PDB entry 7C9C | electron microscopy, 3.33 A resolution | chains D and B of the 4 polymer chains in the assembly

# Chain D
Molecule: 9-nt DNA strand
Sequence (9 nucleotides; each row starts with the number of its first residue):
     1 TTTTTTTTT

# Chain B
Molecule: Meiotic recombination protein DMC1/LIM15 homolog
From: Homo sapiens
UniProt: Q14565 (DMC1_HUMAN); residue numbers follow UniProt; this construct covers 1-340
Sequence (340 residues; each row starts with the number of its first residue):
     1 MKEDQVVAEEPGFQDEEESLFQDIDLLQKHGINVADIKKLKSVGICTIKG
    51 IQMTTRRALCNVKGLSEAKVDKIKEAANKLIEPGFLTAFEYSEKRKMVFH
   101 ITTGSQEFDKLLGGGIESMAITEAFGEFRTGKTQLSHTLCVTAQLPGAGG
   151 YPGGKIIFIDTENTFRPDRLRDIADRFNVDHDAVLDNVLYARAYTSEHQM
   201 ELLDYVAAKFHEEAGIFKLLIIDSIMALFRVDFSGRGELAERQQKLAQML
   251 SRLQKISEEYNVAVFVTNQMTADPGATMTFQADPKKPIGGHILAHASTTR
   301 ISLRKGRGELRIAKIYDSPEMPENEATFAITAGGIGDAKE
Not modelled in the structure: 1-21, 276-283, 338-340
Metal / ion sites: Ca2+: Glu162 (together with AMP-PNP)
Residues lining bound ligands:
  - AMP-PNP (ANP; phosphoaminophosphonic acid-adenylate ester): Ala294, His295, Ser297, Tyr316, Asp317, Ser318, Pro319, Glu320, Met321, Pro322, Glu323
  - AMP-PNP: Phe128, Arg129, Thr130, Gly131, Lys132, Thr133, Gln134, Glu162, Thr164, Arg169, Arg311, Ile330, Thr331, Ala332
Curated features (UniProtKB/Swiss-Prot):
  - binding site (ATP): Gly126 to Thr133
  - binding site (dsDNA): Arg230, Arg236, Arg242
  - binding site (ssDNA): Arg230, Phe233, Arg236, Arg242, Arg311
Reported in the primary citation:
  - specificity-determining residues: Gln244, Pro274, Gly275

# Interface between chain D and chain B
Contacting residue pairs - 24 pairs, chain D then chain B:
  DT3(D) with Ala240(B), base contact; Gln243(B), phosphate contact; Ile292(B), sugar contact
  DT4(D) with Leu239(B), base contact; Arg242(B), phosphate contact; Gln243(B), phosphate contact; Gly290(B), phosphate contact; His291(B), salt bridge to the phosphate; Ile292(B), hydrogen bond to the phosphate
  DT5(D) with Arg242(B), salt bridge to the phosphate; Lys286(B), base contact; Ile288(B), phosphate contact; Gly289(B), hydrogen bond to the phosphate; Gly290(B), phosphate contact
  DT6(D) with Arg230(B), salt bridge to the phosphate; Thr271(B), phosphate contact; Ala272(B), base contact; Asp273(B), base contact; Pro274(B), base contact; Ile288(B), phosphate contact
  DT7(D) with Thr271(B), phosphate contact; Ala272(B), hydrogen bond to the phosphate; Pro274(B), base contact; Pro284(B), base contact
Also at the interface, not in a pair above, chain D (6 interface residues in all): DT2
Also at the interface, not in a pair above, chain B (19 interface residues in all): Arg236, Gln244, Pro287

# Summary
6 residues of chain D and 19 residues of chain B are in contact; the contacts include 3 hydrogen bonds and 3
salt bridges. Polar contacts include DT4(D)-Ile292(B), DT5(D)-Gly289(B) and DT7(D)-Ala272(B). Bound to chain
B: AMP-PNP. From the paper: specificity determinants Gln244(B), Pro274(B) and Gly275(B).
Here chain D is a 9-nt DNA strand and chain B is Meiotic recombination protein DMC1/LIM15 homolog (Homo
sapiens). Entry 7C9C (Human DMC1 pre-synaptic complexes) was determined by electron microscopy, deposited
together with 7C98, 7C99, 7C9A and 7CGY.
